PDB entry 8AD1 | electron microscopy, 4.10 A resolution (low resolution: residue-level contacts below are approximate; hydrogen-bond / salt-bridge calls are withheld) | chains T and D of the 9 polymer chains in the assembly

Chain T:
Molecule: Template DNA
Sequence (266 nucleotides; row label = number of the first residue in the row):
     1 GCCGTGACTA AAXXCAAAAA AGCCTTCTCG CTAATGAGCA GCATTGCCGT TCATCCTGAA
    61 CCCGCCGGGC ACCCGACGCA TGGTTTAAAG ACGGGCCGTT CGTCTATGGG CTTATGATGT
   121 ACTTAAAGTT CATTAATGTA AAGTACCAAT AGTACATTTT ATGGGTATAA AAAGCTCACT
   181 ACATCATAAG TTAGTGAACT TTAAGGAAAT TTATTTTTGG TACCGAGCTC GAATTCACTG
   241 GCCGTCGTTT TACAACGTCG TGACTG
Not modelled in the structure: 37-266
Modified / non-standard residues: IGU (2'-deoxyisoguanine-5'-monophosphate) at position 13; IGU (2'-deoxyisoguanine-5'-monophosphate) at position 14

Chain D:
Molecule: DNA-directed RNA polymerase subunit beta'
Organism: Escherichia coli K-12
Notes: EC 2.7.7.6
Reference sequence: P0A8T8 (RPOC_ECO57); numbering as in UniProt (aligned over 1-1406)
Amino-acid sequence (1406 residues; each row starts with the number of its first residue):
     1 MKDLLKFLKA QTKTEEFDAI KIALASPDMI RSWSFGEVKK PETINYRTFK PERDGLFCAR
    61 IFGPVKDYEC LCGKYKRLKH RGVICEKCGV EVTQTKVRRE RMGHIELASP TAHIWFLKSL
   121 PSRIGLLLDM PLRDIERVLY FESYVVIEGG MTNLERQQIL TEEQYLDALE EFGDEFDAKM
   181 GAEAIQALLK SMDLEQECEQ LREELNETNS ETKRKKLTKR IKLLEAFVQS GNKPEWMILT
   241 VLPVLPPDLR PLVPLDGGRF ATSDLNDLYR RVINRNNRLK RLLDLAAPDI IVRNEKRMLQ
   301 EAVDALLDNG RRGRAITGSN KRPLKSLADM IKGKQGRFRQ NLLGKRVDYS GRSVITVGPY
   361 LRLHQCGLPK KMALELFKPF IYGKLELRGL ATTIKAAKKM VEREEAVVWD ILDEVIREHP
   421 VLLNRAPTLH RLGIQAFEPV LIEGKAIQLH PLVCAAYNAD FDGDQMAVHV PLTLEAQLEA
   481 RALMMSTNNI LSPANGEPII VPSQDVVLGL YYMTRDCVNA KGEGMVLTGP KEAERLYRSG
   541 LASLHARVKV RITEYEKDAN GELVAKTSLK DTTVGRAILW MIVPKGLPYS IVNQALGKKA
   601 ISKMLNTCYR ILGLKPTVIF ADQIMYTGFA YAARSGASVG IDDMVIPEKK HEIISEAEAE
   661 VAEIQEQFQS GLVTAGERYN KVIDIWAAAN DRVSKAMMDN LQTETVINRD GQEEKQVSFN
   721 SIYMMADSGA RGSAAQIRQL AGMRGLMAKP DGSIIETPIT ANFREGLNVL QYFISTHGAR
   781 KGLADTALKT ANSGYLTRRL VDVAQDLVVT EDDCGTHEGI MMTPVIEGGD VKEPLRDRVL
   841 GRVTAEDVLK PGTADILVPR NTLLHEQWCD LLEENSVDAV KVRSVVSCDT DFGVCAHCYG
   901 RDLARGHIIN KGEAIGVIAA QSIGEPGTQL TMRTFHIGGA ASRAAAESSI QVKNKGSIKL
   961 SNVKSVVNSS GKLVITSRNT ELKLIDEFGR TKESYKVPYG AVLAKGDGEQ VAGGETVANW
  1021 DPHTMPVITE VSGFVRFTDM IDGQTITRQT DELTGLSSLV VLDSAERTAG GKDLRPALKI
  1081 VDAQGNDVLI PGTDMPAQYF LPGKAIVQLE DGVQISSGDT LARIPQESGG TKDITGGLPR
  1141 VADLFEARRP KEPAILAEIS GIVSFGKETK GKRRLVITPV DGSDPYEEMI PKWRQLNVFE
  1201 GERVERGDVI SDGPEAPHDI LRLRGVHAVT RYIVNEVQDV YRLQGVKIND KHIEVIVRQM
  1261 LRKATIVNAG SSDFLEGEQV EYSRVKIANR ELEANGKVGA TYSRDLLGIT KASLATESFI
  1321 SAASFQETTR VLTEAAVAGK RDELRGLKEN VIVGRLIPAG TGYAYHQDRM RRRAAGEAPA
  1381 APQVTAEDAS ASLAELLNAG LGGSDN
Not modelled in the structure: 1-15, 934-947, 1127-1135, 1374-1406
Swiss-Prot annotation at these positions:
  - binding site (Zn(2+)): Cys70, Cys72, Cys85, Cys88, Cys814, Cys888, Cys895, Cys898
  - binding site (Mg(2+)): Asp460, Asp462, Asp464
  - modified residue: Lys972 (N6-acetyllysine)
Ion coordination: Zn2+ site 1: Cys72, Cys85, Cys88; Mg2+: Asp460, Asp462 (shared with 1 residue of chain R); Zn2+ site 2: Cys814, Cys888, Cys895, Cys898

Chain T / chain D interface:
Residue-residue contacts (28; chain T residue first):
  DC3(T) with Glu211(D); Thr212(D)
  DG4(T) with Met1189(D)
  DT5(T) with Lys1172(D)
  DA11(T) with Arg311(D); Thr1329(D)
  DA12(T) with Gln1326(D); Glu1327(D)
  IGU_13(T) with Tyr795(D); Arg798(D); Gln1326(D)
  IGU_14(T) with Lys334(D); Pro427(D); Thr790(D); Ala791(D)
  DC15(T) with Lys334(D); Arg339(D); Pro427(D)
  DA16(T) with Arg352(D); Ala426(D)
  DA17(T) with Arg346(D); Arg352(D); Gln465(D)
  DC24(T) with Leu255(D); Ala261(D); Thr262(D); Ser319(D)
  DT25(T) with Ser319(D)
Other interface residues (no listed pair), chain T (16 interface residues in all): DC2, DA10, DA18, DC23
Other interface residues (no listed pair), chain D (26 interface residues in all): Leu120, Ser210, Arg270

Overview:
Chain T and chain D form an interface of 16 and 26 residues respectively. The Mg2+ site is built by Asp460(D)
and Asp462(D). Cys72(D), Cys85(D) and Cys88(D) form the Zn2+ site 1. From UniProt: 8 Zn2+-binding residues and
3 Mg2+-binding residues on chain D.
Chain T is Template DNA and chain D is DNA-directed RNA polymerase subunit beta' (Escherichia coli K-12); the
structure, RNA polymerase at U-rich pause bound to RNA putL triple mutant - pause prone, closed clamp ..., was
determined by electron microscopy (same publication as 8ABY, 8ABZ, 8AC0, 8AC1, 8AC2 and 8ACP).
